Entry 1AUS (X-ray diffraction, 2.20 A resolution); this record covers chains S and V of the 8 polymer chains in the assembly.

Chain S (and V):
Molecule: Ribulose bisphosphate carboxylase/oxygenase
From: Spinacia oleracea
Notes: EC 4.1.1.39; chain V of this document is another copy of the same molecule, construct and numbering; everything in this record applies to it too
Reference sequence: Q43832 (RBS2_SPIOL); residues 1-123 here correspond to UniProt positions 58-180 (UniProt number = residue number + 57)
Amino-acid sequence (123 residues; each row starts with the number of its first residue):
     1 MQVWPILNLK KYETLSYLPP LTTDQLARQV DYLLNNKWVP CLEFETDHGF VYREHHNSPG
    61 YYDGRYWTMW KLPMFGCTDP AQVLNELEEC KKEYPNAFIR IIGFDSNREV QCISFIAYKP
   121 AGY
Sequence notes: conflict Gln2 (Lys59 in Q43832), Ile6 (Thr63 in Q43832), Leu7 (Gln64 in Q43832), Leu9 (Met66 in Q43832), Lys11 (Arg68 in Q43832), Glu109 (Gln166 in Q43832), Ile113 (Val170 in Q43832)

How chain S and chain V interact:
Contacting residue pairs - 11 pairs, chain S then chain V:
  Met1(S) - Lys71(V)
  Val3(S) - Phe44(V)  hydrophobic
  Val3(S) - Trp70(V)  hydrophobic
  Val3(S) - Lys71(V)
  Pro5(S) - Tyr94(V)
  Ile6(S) - Phe44(V)  hydrophobic
  Ile6(S) - Thr46(V)
  Ile6(S) - Thr68(V)
  Ile6(S) - Tyr94(V)
  Leu7(S) - Thr46(V)
  Leu7(S) - Asn96(V)
Also at the interface, not in a pair above, chain S (6 interface residues in all): Trp4
Also at the interface, not in a pair above, chain V (10 interface residues in all): Asp47, Met69, Leu72

Summary:
Chain S and chain V form an interface of 6 and 10 residues respectively.
Both chains are Ribulose bisphosphate carboxylase/oxygenase (Spinacia oleracea). Entry 1AUS (Activated
unliganded spinach rubisco) was determined by X-ray diffraction (same publication as 1AA1).
